Entry 1DDS (X-ray diffraction, 2.20 A resolution); this record covers chains A and B.

== Chain A (and B) ==
Name: Dihydrofolate reductase
Organism: Escherichia coli
Notes: EC 1.5.1.3; chain B of this document is another copy of the same molecule, construct and numbering; everything in this record applies to it too
UniProtKB: P0ABQ4 (DYR_ECOLI); residues 1-159 here = UniProt positions 1-159
Amino-acid sequence (159 residues; numbered 1 to 159; the number before each row is that of its first residue):
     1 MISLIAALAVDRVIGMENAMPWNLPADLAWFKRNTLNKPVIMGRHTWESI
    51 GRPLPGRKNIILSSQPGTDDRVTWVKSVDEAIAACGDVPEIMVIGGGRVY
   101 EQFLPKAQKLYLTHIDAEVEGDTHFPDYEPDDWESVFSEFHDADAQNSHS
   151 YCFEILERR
Ion coordination: Ca2+: Asn18 (shared with Ala143(B) of chain B)
Small-molecule neighbours: methotrexate (MTX): Ile5, Ala6, Ala7, Asp27, Leu28, Trp30, Phe31, Lys32, Thr35, Thr46, Ser49, Ile50, Arg52, Leu54, Arg57, Ile94, Tyr100, Thr113
Swiss-Prot annotation at these positions:
  - binding site (substrate): Ile5, Asp27, Arg52, Arg57, Thr113
  - binding site (NADP(+)): Ala7, Val13 to Ala19, His45, Thr46, Ser63, Ser64, Lys76, Gly95 to Gln102

== How chain A and chain B interact ==
Contacting residue pairs (35):
  Glu17(A) with Ala145(B)
  Asn18(A) with Ala143(B); Asp144(B); Ala145(B)
  Ala19(A) with Asp144(B), hydrogen bond (backbone-backbone); Ala145(B); Gln146(B); Asn147(B); Ser148(B)
  Met20(A) with Ser148(B)
  Pro21(A) with Pro21(B); Ser148(B); His149(B)
  Trp22(A) with Pro21(B); Trp22(B); Asn23(B)
  Asn23(A) with Ala19(B); Met20(B); Trp22(B)
  Glu48(A) with Ala145(B)
  Ser49(A) with Ala145(B); Gln146(B)
  Ile50(A) with Gln146(B)
  Ala143(A) with Asn18(B)
  Asp144(A) with Asn18(B); Ala19(B), hydrogen bond (backbone-backbone)
  Ala145(A) with Ala19(B)
  Gln146(A) with Ala19(B); Glu48(B); Ser49(B), hydrogen bond (side chain-backbone)
  Asn147(A) with Ala19(B)
  Ser148(A) with Ala19(B); Met20(B); Pro21(B)
  His149(A) with Pro21(B)
Other interface residues (no listed pair), chain A (18 interface residues in all): Gly51

== Overview ==
Chain A and chain B form an interface of 18 and 15 residues respectively; the contacts include 3 hydrogen
bonds. Polar contacts include Gln146(A)-Ser49(B) and Ala19(A)-Asp144(B). Ligands of chain A: methotrexate.
UniProt lists 5 substrate-binding residues and 21 NADP+-binding residues on chain A.
Both chains are Dihydrofolate reductase (Escherichia coli). Entry 1DDS (Molecule: dihydrofolate reductase
(e.c.1.5.1.3) complexed with methotrexate) was determined by X-ray diffraction (same publication as 1DDR, 1RBW
and 1RBX).
